PDB entry 2FF1 | X-ray diffraction, 2.07 A resolution | chains A and B

# Chain A (and B)
Molecule: IAG-nucleoside hydrolase
From: Trypanosoma vivax
Notes: EC 3.2.2.1; fragment: iag-nh; chain B of this document is another copy of the same molecule, construct and numbering; everything in this record applies to it too
Reference sequence: Q9GPQ4 (Q9GPQ4_TRYVI); aligned to UniProt positions 2-327 over residues 2-327
Sequence (339 residues; numbered -12 to 327; 1 number in that range is skipped by the numbering (no residue carries it; nothing is unmodelled there); the number before each row is that of its first residue; numbers below 1 keep their minus sign (Met-12 is residue -12)):
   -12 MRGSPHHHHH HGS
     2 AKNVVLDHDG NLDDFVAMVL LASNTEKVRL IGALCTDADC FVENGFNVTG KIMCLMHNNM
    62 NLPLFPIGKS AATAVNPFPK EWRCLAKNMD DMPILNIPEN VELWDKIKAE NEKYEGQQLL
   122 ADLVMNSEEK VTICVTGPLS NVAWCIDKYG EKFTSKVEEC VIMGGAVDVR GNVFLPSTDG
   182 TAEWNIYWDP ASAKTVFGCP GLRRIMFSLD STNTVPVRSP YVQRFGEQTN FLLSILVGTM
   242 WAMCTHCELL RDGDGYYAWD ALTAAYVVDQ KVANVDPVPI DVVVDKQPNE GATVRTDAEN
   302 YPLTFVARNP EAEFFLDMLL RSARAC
Unresolved in the structure: -12 to -1, 245-257 (chain B: -12 to -1, 245-255)
Differences from the reference sequence: expression tag (-12 to 0)
Bound ions: Ca2+: Asp10, Asp15, Thr137, Asp261 (together with Forodesine)
Small-molecule neighbours: Forodesine (IMH; 1,4-dideoxy-4-aza-1-(S)-(9-deazahypoxanthin-9-yl)-D-ribitol): Asp10, Asn12, Asp14, Asp15, Asp40, Phe79, Trp83, Thr137, Met164, Asn173, Glu184, Trp185, Asn186, Trp260, Asp261

# Chain A / chain B interface
Contacting residue pairs - 48 pairs, chain A then chain B:
  Lys52(A) - Gln224(B)
  Lys88(A) - Ser220(B)  hydrogen bond
  Asn89(A) - Ala243(B)
  Asn89(A) - Met244(B)
  Asp91(A) - Gln224(B)
  Asp92(A) - Ser220(B)  hydrogen bond
  Asp92(A) - Val223(B)
  Asp92(A) - Gln224(B)
  Asp92(A) - Ala243(B)
  Met93(A) - Thr240(B)
  Met93(A) - Ala243(B)  hydrophobic
  Met93(A) - Met244(B)  hydrophobic
  Pro94(A) - Phe226(B)
  Pro94(A) - Gly227(B)
  Pro94(A) - Thr230(B)
  Pro94(A) - Ile236(B)
  Pro94(A) - Gly239(B)
  Pro94(A) - Thr240(B)
  Asn97(A) - Gln224(B)
  Asn97(A) - Gly227(B)
  Ile98(A) - Gly227(B)
  Ile98(A) - Thr230(B)
  Pro99(A) - Gly227(B)
  Pro99(A) - Glu228(B)
  Ser220(A) - Asp92(B)  hydrogen bond
  Val223(A) - Asp92(B)
  Gln224(A) - Lys52(B)
  Gln224(A) - Asp91(B)
  Gln224(A) - Asp92(B)
  Gln224(A) - Asn97(B)
  Gly227(A) - Pro94(B)
  Gly227(A) - Asn97(B)
  Gly227(A) - Ile98(B)
  Gly227(A) - Pro99(B)
  Glu228(A) - Pro99(B)
  Thr230(A) - Pro94(B)
  Thr230(A) - Ile98(B)
  Ser235(A) - Pro94(B)
  Ile236(A) - Pro94(B)
  Gly239(A) - Pro94(B)
  Thr240(A) - Met93(B)
  Thr240(A) - Pro94(B)
  Ala243(A) - Asn89(B)
  Ala243(A) - Asp92(B)
  Ala243(A) - Met93(B)  hydrophobic
  Met244(A) - Asn89(B)
  Met244(A) - Met93(B)  hydrophobic
  Met244(A) - Met244(B)  hydrophobic
Other interface residues (no listed pair), chain A (24 interface residues in all): Ile95, Phe226
Other interface residues (no listed pair), chain B (22 interface residues in all): Ser235

# Overview
Chain A and chain B form an interface of 24 and 22 residues respectively; the contacts include 3 hydrogen
bonds. Polar contacts include Lys88(A)-Ser220(B) and Asp92(A)-Ser220(B). Chain A binds Forodesine. Asp10(A),
Asp15(A), Thr137(A) and Asp261(A) form the Ca2+ site.
Chain A and chain B are both IAG-nucleoside hydrolase (Trypanosoma vivax); the structure, Crystal structure of
Trypanosoma vivax nucleoside hydrolase soaked with ImmucillinH, was determined by X-ray diffraction.
